PDB entry 6UZX | X-ray diffraction, 2.41 A resolution | chains A and B

== Chain A ==
Name: Glutamate receptor ionotropic, NMDA 1
Source organism: Rattus norvegicus
Notes: fragment: ligand-binding domain
UniProtKB: P35439 (NMDZ1_RAT), isoform P35439-6; the construct has insertions or renumbered stretches relative to UniProt, so the offset changes along the chain: 2-152 = UniProt 415-565; 155-292 = UniProt 684-821
Amino-acid sequence (292 residues; numbered 1 to 292; the number before each row is that of its first residue):
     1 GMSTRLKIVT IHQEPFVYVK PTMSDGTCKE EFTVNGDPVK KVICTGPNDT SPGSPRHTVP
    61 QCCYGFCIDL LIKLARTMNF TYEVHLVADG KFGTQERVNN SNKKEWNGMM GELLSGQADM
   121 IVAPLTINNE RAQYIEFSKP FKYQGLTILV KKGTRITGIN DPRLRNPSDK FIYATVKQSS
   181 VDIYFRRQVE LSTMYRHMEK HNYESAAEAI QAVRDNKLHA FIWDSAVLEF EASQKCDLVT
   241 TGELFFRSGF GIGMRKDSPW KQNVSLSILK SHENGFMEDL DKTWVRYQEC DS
Disordered / not traced: 1-3, 49-56, 100-101, 291-292
Disulfide bonds: C28-C62, C44-C63, C236-C290
Construct notes: expression tag (1); linker (153-154)
Residues lining bound ligands: glycine (GLY): F92, P124, L125, T126, R131, S179, S180, W223, D224, F250

== Chain B ==
Name: Glutamate receptor ionotropic, NMDA 2A
Source organism: Rattus norvegicus
Notes: fragment: ligand-binding domain
UniProtKB: Q00959 (NMDE1_RAT); the construct has insertions or renumbered stretches relative to UniProt, so the offset changes along the chain: 5-142 = UniProt 402-539; 145-286 = UniProt 661-802
Amino-acid sequence (282 residues; each row starts with the number of its first residue):
     5 DDNHLSIVTL EERPFVIVED IDPLTETCVR NTVPCRKFVK INNSTNEGMN VKKCCKGFCI
    65 DILKKLSRTV KFTYDLYLVT NGKHGKKVNN VWNGMIGEVV YQRAVMAVGS LTINEERSEV
   125 VDFSVPFVET GISVMVSRGT QVTGLSDKKF QRPHDYSPPF RFGTVPNGST ERNIRNNYPY
   185 MHQYMTRFNQ RGVEDALVSL KTGKLDAFIY DAAVLNYMAR KDEGCKLVTI GSGYIFATTG
   245 YGIALQKGSP WKRQIDLALL QFVGDGEMEE LETLWLTGIC HN
Disordered / not traced: 27, 285-286
Disulfide bonds: C32-C58, C39-C59, C229-C284
Construct notes: engineered mutation R17 (Ala414 in Q00959), M222 (Lys738 in Q00959), R224 (Gly740 in Q00959), K225 (Arg741 in Q00959); linker (143-144); conflict T242 (Ser758 in Q00959)
Residues lining bound ligands: glycine (QM4; (2S,3R)-1-[7-(2-carboxyethyl)phenanthrene-2-carbonyl]piperazine-2,3-dicarboxylic acid): E16, R17, F19, H88, S114, L115, T116, R121, S173, V197, E198, Y214, D215, V218, Y221, M222, K225, Y245
From the paper describing this entry:
  - binding site for glycine: R17, F19, S114, T116, R121, S173, V197, Y214, V218, Y221, M222, K225, Y245
  - contacts within the chain: Y221-M222, M222-K225 (hydrophobic contact)
  - specificity-determining residues: M222, K225

== Interface between chain A and chain B ==
Pairs across the interface (45; chain A residue first):
  N128(A) with L264(B)
  N129(A) with L261(B), hydrogen bond (side chain-backbone); L264(B)
  A132(A) with R257(B); L261(B), hydrophobic; L264(B), hydrophobic
  Q133(A) with R257(B), hydrogen bond (backbone-side chain); L261(B)
  K139(A) with I117(B); F127(B), hydrogen bond (side chain-backbone); S128(B), hydrogen bond (side chain-backbone)
  Y143(A) with P130(B); E133(B); T242(B); T243(B), hydrogen bond (side chain-backbone); G244(B)
  R187(A) with G268(B)
  Q188(A) with G268(B), hydrogen bond (side chain-backbone); D269(B), hydrogen bond (side chain-backbone)
  F245(A) with E273(B)
  F246(A) with V267(B)
  R247(A) with S236(B); V267(B)
  Q262(A) with S122(B), hydrogen bond (side chain-backbone); K251(B)
  L266(A) with E119(B); S122(B)
  L269(A) with I117(B), hydrophobic; N118(B); E119(B); S122(B)
  H272(A) with A241(B); T242(B), hydrogen bond
  E273(A) with N118(B); E119(B), hydrogen bond (side chain-backbone); N177(B), hydrogen bond (backbone-side chain); N181(B), hydrogen bond (backbone-side chain)
  N274(A) with N181(B)
  G275(A) with F240(B)
  E278(A) with S150(B), hydrogen bond; F240(B)
  K282(A) with S150(B)
  R286(A) with S150(B), hydrogen bond; G237(B); Y238(B)
Other interface residues (no listed pair), chain A (27 interface residues in all): I127, P140, Y184, L244, K270, D281
Other interface residues (no listed pair), chain B (32 interface residues in all): E123, D126, Y182, Q265, G270

== Overview ==
27 residues of chain A face 32 of chain B across their interface; the contacts include 14 hydrogen bonds.
Polar contacts include N129(A)-L261(B), Q133(A)-R257(B) and K139(A)-F127(B). Ligands of chain A: glycine.
Chain B binds glycine. From the paper: a binding site for glycine at R17(B), F19(B) and S114(B) among others;
specificity determinants M222(B) and K225(B).
Chain A is Glutamate receptor ionotropic, NMDA 1 and chain B is Glutamate receptor ionotropic, NMDA 2A, both
from Rattus norvegicus; the structure, Crystal structure of GLUN1/GLUN2A-4M mutant ligand-binding domain in
complex with glycine and UBP791, was determined by X-ray diffraction together with 6UZ6, 6UZG, 6UZR and 6UZW
from the same study.
